PDB entry 9C6G | electron microscopy, 4.26 A resolution (low resolution: residue-level contacts below are approximate; hydrogen-bond / salt-bridge calls are withheld) | chains 8 and B of the 12 polymer chains in the assembly

== Chain 8 ==
Protein: DNA replication licensing factor MCM2
From: Homo sapiens
Notes: EC 3.6.4.12
UniProt: P49736 (MCM2_HUMAN); residue numbers follow UniProt; this construct covers 1-904
Sequence (904 residues; each row starts with the number of its first residue):
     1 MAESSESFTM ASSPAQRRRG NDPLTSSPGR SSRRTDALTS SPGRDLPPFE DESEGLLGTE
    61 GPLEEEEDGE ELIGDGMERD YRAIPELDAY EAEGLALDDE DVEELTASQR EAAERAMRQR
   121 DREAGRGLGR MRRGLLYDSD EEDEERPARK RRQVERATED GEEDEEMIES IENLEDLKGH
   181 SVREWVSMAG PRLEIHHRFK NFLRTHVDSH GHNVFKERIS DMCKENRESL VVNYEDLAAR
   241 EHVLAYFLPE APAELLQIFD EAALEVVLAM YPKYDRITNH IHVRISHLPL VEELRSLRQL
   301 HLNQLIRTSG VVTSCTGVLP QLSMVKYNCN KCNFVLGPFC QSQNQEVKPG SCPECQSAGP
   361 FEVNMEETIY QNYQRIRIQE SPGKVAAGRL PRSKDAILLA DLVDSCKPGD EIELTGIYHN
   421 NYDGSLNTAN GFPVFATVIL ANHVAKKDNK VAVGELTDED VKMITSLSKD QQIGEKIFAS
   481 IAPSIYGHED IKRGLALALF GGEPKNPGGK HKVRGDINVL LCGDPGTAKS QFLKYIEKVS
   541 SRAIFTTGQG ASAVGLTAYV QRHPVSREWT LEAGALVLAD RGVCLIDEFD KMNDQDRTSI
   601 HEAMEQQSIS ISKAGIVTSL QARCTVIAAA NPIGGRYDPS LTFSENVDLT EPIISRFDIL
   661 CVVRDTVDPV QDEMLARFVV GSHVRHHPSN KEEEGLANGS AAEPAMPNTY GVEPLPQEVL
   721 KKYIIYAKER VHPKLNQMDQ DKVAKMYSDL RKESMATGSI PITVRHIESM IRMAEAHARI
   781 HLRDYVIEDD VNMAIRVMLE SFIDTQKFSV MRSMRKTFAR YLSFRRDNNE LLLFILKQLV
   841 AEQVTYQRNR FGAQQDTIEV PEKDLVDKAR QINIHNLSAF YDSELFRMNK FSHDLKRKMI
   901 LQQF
Disordered / not traced: 1-190, 205-210, 321-367, 448-458, 503-510, 691-716, 821-860, 889-904
UniProt features mapped onto this chain:
  - zinc finger: Cys-329 to Cys-355 (C4-type)
  - motif: Ser-655 to Asp-658 (Arginine finger)
  - binding site (ADP): Ser-530, Gln-531
  - modified residue: Ala-2 (N-acetylalanine), Ser-12 (Phosphoserine), Ser-13 (Phosphoserine), Thr-25 (Phosphothreonine), Ser-26 (Phosphoserine), Ser-27 (Phosphoserine), Ser-32 (Phosphoserine), Thr-39 (Phosphothreonine), Ser-40 (Phosphoserine), Ser-41 (Phosphoserine), Ser-53 (Phosphoserine), Thr-59 (Phosphothreonine), Ser-108 (Phosphoserine), Tyr-137 (Phosphotyrosine), Ser-139 (Phosphoserine), Lys-216 (N6-acetyllysine), Ser-381 (Phosphoserine), Ser-484 (Phosphoserine)
  - cross-link: Lys-178 (Glycyl lysine isopeptide (Lys-Gly) (interchain with G-Cter in SUMO2))
  - natural variant: Arg-44 (R44C: In DFNA70)
  - mutagenesis: Ser-27 (S27A: Impairs ATPase activity of the MCM-2-7 complex and reduces phosphorylation by the CDC7-DBF4 complex; when associated with A-41 and A-139), Ser-41 (S41A: Impairs ATPase activity of the MCM-2-7 complex and reduces phosphorylation by the CDC7-DBF4 complex; when associated with A-27 and A-139), Tyr-81 to Tyr-90 (Loss of interaction with DNAJC9), Ser-108 (S108A: Reduces phosphorylation by ATR), Ser-139 (S139A: Impairs ATPase activity of the MCM-2-7 complex and reduces phosphorylation by the CDC7-DBF4 complex; when associated with A-27 and A-41)
Cystine bridges: Cys-584/Cys-624

== Chain B ==
Protein: DNA replication licensing factor MCM6
From: Homo sapiens
Notes: EC 3.6.4.12
UniProt: Q14566 (MCM6_HUMAN); residues 1-821 here = UniProt positions 1-821
Sequence (821 residues; each row starts with the number of its first residue):
     1 MDLAAAAEPG AGSQHLEVRD EVAEKCQKLF LDFLEEFQSS DGEIKYLQLA EELIRPERNT
    61 LVVSFVDLEQ FNQQLSTTIQ EEFYRVYPYL CRALKTFVKD RKEIPLAKDF YVAFQDLPTR
   121 HKIRELTSSR IGLLTRISGQ VVRTHPVHPE LVSGTFLCLD CQTVIRDVEQ QFKYTQPNIC
   181 RNPVCANRRR FLLDTNKSRF VDFQKVRIQE TQAELPRGSI PRSLEVILRA EAVESAQAGD
   241 KCDFTGTLIV VPDVSKLSTP GARAETNSRV SGVDGYETEG IRGLRALGVR DLSYRLVFLA
   301 CCVAPTNPRF GGKELRDEEQ TAESIKNQMT VKEWEKVFEM SQDKNLYHNL CTSLFPTIHG
   361 NDEVKRGVLL MLFGGVPKTT GEGTSLRGDI NVCIVGDPST AKSQFLKHVE EFSPRAVYTS
   421 GKASSAAGLT AAVVRDEESH EFVIEAGALM LADNGVCCID EFDKMDVRDQ VAIHEAMEQQ
   481 TISITKAGVK ATLNARTSIL AAANPISGHY DRSKSLKQNI NLSAPIMSRF DLFFILVDEC
   541 NEVTDYAIAR RIVDLHSRIE ESIDRVYSLD DIRRYLLFAR QFKPKISKES EDFIVEQYKH
   601 LRQRDGSGVT KSSWRITVRQ LESMIRLSEA MARMHCCDEV QPKHVKEAFR LLNKSIIRVE
   661 TPDVNLDQEE EIQMEVDEGA GGINGHADSP APVNGINGYN EDINQESAPK ASLRLGFSEY
   721 CRISNLIVLH LRKVEEEEDE SALKRSELVN WYLKEIESEI DSEEELINKK RIIEKVIHRL
   781 THYDHVLIEL TQAGLKGSTE GSESYEEDPY LVVNPNYLLE D
Disordered / not traced: 1-17, 245-271, 303-326, 660-717, 788-821
UniProt features mapped onto this chain:
  - motif: Ser-528 to Asp-531 (Arginine finger)
  - binding site (ATP): His-359, Ser-399, Thr-400, Ala-401, Lys-402, Ser-403, Asn-504
  - binding site (ADP): Arg-619, Glu-622
  - modified residue: Met-1 (N-acetylmethionine), Ser-13 (Phosphoserine), Ser-219 (Phosphoserine), Ser-271 (Phosphoserine), Thr-278 (Phosphothreonine), Lys-643 (N6-acetyllysine), Ser-689 (Phosphoserine), Ser-762 (Phosphoserine), Thr-791 (Phosphothreonine)
  - natural variant: Pro-149 (P149S: Found in a patient with mild developmental delay and autism spectrum disorder; uncertain significance), Cys-158 (C158Y: Found in patients with microcephaly, developmental delay, typical facial characteristics, endocrine disorders, feeding difficulties and urogenital anomalies; uncertain significance), Asp-202 (D202G: Found in a patient with intra-uterine growth restriction, developmental delay and autism spectrum disorder; uncertain significance), Gly-239 (G239S: Found in a patient with endocrine disorders, developmental regression, autism spectrum disorder and epilepsy; uncertain significance)
  - mutagenesis: Glu-757 (E757A/D: Impairs interaction with CTD1), Glu-763 (E763A/D: Impairs interaction with CTD1), Leu-766 (L766A: Impairs interaction with CTD1)

== Interface between chain 8 and chain B ==
Residue-residue contacts (51; chain 8 residue first):
  Arg-298(8) with Glu-57(B)
  Leu-300(8) with Lys-108(B); Asp-109(B)
  Gln-304(8) with Lys-108(B)
  Leu-390(8) with Lys-490(B)
  Arg-392(8) with Glu-234(B); Lys-490(B)
  Asn-420(8) with Thr-195(B)
  Asn-421(8) with Thr-195(B)
  Tyr-422(8) with Glu-150(B)
  Ser-425(8) with Glu-150(B); Leu-151(B)
  Asn-427(8) with Glu-150(B); Phe-172(B); Tyr-174(B)
  Phe-432(8) with His-148(B)
  Val-434(8) with Val-147(B)
  Ala-436(8) with Pro-149(B)
  Pro-525(8) with Arg-529(B)
  Ser-530(8) with Arg-529(B)
  Gln-531(8) with Glu-478(B)
  Thr-547(8) with Glu-475(B)
  Gln-549(8) with Val-471(B); Glu-475(B)
  Gly-550(8) with Ser-483(B); Thr-485(B)
  Ala-551(8) with Lys-490(B)
  Ser-552(8) with Lys-490(B)
  Tyr-559(8) with Lys-486(B)
  Arg-567(8) with Ala-487(B)
  Glu-588(8) with His-474(B)
  Lys-591(8) with Val-471(B); His-474(B); Glu-475(B)
  Asp-638(8) with Ile-723(B)
  Thr-666(8) with Ser-718(B)
  Asp-672(8) with Arg-602(B)
  Ala-676(8) with Val-595(B)
  Val-679(8) with Val-618(B); Leu-621(B); Ile-625(B)
  Val-680(8) with Glu-591(B); Asp-592(B)
  His-683(8) with Glu-591(B); Ile-625(B)
  His-686(8) with Lys-378(B); Thr-380(B); Leu-386(B)
  His-687(8) with Lys-585(B); Ile-586(B)
  Pro-688(8) with Lys-583(B)
Also at the interface, not in a pair above, chain 8 (49 interface residues in all): Leu-302, Asp-423, Gly-424, Leu-426, Asp-524, Gly-526, Ala-553, Gln-561, Pro-564, Val-667, Pro-669, Glu-673, Arg-677, Arg-685
Also at the interface, not in a pair above, chain B (49 interface residues in all): Pro-56, Pro-146, Leu-193, Thr-379, Gly-381, Thr-384, Thr-430, Val-433, Glu-596, Lys-599, Arg-615, Glu-765

== In short ==
Chain 8 and chain B each contribute 49 residues to their interface. UniProt lists ADP-binding residues
Ser-530(8) and Gln-531(8) and 14 mutagenesis sites on chain 8; 7 ATP-binding residues and ADP-binding residues
Arg-619(B) and Glu-622(B) on chain B.
Chain 8 is DNA replication licensing factor MCM2 and chain B is DNA replication licensing factor MCM6, both
from Homo sapiens; the structure, Mcm double hexamer from human, was determined by electron microscopy.
